Entry 9BLY (electron microscopy, 3.50 A resolution); this record covers chains B and J of the 12 polymer chains in the assembly.

Chain B:
Protein: Cytoplasmic dynein 1 heavy chain 1
Source organism: Homo sapiens
UniProt: Q14204 (DYHC1_HUMAN); residues 1-4646 here = UniProt positions 1-4646
Amino-acid sequence (4646 residues; each row starts with the number of its first residue):
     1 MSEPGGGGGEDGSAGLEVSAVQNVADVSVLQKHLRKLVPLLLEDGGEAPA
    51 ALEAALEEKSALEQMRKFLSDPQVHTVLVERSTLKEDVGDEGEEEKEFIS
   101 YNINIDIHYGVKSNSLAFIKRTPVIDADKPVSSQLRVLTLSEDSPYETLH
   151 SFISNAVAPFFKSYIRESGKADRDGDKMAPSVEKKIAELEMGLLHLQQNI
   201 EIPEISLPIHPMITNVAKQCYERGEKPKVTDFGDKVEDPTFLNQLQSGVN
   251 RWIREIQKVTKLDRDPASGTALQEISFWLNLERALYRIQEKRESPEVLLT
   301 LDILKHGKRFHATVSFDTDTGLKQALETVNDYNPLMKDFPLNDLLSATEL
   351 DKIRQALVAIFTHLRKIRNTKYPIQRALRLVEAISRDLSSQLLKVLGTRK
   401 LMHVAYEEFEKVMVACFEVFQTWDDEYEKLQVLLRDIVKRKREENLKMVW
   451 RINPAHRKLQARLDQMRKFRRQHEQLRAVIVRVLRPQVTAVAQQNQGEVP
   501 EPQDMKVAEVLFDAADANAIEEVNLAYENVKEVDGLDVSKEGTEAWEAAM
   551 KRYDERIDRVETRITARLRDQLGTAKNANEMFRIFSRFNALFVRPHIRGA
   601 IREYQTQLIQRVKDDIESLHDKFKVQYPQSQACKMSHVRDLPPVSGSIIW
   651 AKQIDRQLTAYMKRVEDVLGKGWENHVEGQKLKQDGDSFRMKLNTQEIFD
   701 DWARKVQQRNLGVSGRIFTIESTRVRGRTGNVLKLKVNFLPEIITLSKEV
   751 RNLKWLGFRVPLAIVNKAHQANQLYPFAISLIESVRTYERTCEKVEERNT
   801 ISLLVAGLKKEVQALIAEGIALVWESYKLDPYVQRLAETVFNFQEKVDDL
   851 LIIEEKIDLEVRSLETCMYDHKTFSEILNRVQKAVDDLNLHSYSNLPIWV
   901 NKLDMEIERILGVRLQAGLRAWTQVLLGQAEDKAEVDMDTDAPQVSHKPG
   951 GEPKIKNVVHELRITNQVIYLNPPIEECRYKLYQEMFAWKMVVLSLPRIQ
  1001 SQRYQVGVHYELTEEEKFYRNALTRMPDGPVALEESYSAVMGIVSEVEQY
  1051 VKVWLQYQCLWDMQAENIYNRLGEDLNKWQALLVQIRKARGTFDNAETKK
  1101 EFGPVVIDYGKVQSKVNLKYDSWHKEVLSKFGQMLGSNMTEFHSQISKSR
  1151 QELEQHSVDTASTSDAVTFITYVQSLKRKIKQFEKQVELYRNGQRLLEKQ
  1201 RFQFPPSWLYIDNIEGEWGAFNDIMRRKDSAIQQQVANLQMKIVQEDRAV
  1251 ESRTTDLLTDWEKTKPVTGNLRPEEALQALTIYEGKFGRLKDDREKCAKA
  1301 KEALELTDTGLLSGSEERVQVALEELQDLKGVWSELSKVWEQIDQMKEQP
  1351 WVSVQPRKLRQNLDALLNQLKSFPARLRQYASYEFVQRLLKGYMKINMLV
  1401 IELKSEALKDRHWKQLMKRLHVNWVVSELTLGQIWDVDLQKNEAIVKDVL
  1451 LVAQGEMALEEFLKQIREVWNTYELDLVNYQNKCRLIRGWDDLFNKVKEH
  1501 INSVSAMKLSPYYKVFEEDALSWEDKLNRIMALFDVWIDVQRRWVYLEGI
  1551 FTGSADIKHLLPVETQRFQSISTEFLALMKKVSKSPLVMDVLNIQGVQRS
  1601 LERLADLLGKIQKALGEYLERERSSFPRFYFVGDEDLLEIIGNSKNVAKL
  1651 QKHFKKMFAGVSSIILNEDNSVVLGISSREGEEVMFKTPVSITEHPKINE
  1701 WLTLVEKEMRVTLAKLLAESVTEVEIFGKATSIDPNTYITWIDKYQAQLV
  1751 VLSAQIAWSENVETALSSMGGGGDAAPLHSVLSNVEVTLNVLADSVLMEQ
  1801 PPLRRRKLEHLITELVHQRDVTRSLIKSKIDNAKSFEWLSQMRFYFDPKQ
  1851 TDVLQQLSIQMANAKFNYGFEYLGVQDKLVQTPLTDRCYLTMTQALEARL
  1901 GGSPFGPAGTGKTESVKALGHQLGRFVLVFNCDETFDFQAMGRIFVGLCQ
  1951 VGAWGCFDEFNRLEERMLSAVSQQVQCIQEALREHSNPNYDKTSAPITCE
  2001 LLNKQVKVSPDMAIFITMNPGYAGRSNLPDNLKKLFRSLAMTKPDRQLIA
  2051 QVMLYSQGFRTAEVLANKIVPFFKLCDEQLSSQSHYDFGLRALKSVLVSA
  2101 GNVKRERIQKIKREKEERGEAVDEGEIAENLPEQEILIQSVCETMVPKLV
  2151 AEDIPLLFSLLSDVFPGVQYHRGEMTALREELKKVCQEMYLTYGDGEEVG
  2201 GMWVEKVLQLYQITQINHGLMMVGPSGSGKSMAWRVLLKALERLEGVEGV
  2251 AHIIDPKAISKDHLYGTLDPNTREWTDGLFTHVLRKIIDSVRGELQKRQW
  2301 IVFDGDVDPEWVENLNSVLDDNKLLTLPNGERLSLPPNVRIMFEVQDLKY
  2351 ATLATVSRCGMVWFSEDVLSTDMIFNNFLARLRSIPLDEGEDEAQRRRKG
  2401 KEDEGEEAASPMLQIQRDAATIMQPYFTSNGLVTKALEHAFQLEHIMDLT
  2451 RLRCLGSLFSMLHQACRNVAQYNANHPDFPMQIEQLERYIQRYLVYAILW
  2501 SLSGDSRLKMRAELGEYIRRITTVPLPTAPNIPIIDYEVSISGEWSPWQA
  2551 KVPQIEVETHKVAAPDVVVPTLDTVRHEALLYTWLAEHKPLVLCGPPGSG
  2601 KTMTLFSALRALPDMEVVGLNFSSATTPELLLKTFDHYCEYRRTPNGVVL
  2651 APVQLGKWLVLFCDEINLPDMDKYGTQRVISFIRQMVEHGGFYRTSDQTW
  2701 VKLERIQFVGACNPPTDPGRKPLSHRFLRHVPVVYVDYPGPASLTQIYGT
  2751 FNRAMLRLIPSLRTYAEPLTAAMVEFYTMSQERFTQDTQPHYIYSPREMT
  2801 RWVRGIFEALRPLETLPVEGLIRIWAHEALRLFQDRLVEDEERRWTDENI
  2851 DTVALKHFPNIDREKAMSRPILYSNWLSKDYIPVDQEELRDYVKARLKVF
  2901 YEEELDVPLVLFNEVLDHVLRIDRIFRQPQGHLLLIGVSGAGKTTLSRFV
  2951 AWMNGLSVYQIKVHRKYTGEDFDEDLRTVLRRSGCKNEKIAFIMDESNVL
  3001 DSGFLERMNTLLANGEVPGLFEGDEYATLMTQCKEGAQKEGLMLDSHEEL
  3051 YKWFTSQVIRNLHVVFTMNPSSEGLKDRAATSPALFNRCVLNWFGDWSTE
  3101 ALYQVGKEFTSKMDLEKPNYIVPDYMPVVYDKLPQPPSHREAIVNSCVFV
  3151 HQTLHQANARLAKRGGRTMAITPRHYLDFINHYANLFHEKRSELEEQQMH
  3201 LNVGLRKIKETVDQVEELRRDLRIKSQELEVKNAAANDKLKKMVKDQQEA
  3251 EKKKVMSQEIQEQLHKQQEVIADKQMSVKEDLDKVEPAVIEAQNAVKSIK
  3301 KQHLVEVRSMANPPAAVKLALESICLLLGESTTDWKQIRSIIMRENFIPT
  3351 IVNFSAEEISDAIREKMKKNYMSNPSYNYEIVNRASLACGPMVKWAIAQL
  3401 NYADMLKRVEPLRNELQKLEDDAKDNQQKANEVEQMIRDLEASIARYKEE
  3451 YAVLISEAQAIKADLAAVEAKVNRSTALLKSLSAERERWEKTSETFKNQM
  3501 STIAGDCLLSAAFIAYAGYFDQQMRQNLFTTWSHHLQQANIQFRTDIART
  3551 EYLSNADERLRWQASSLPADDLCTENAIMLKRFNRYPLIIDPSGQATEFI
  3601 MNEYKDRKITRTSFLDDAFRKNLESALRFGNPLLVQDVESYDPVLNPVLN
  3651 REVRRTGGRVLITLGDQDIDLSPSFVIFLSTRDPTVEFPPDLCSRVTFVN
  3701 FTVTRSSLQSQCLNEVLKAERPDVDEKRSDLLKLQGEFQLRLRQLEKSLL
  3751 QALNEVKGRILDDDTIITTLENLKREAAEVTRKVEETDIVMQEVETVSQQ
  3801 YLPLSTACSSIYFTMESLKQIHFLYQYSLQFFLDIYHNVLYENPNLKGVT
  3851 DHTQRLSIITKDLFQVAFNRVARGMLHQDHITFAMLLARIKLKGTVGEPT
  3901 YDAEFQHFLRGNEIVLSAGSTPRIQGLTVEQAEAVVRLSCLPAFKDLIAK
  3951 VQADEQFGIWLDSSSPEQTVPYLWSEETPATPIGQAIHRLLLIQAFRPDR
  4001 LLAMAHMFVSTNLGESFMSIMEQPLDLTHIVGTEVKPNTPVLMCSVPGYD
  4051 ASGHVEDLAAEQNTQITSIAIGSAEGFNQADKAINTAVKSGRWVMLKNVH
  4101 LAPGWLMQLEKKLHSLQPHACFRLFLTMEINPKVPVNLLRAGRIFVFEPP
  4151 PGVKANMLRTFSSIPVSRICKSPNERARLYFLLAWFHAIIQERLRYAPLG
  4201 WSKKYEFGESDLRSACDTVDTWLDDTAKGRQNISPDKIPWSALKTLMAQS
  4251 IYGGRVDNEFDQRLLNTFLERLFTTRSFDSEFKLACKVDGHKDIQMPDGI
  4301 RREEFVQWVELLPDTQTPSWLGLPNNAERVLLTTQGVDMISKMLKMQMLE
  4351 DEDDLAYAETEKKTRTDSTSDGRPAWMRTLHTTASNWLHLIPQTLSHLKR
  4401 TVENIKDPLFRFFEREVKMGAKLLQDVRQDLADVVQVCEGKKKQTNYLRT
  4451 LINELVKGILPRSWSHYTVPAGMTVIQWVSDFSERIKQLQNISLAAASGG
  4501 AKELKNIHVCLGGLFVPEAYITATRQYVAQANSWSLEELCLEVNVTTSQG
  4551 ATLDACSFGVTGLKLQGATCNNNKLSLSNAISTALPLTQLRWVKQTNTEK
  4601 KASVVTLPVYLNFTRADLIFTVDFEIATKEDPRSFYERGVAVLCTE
Disordered / not traced: 1-19, 489-511, 928-952, 1002-1012, 2390-2409, 4348-4373, 4646
Ion coordination: Mg2+ site 1: Thr1913 (together with ADP); Mg2+ site 2: Ser2231, Glu2344 (together with ATP)
Small-molecule neighbours:
  - ADP (adenosine-5'-diphosphate), molecule 1: Leu1879, Val1880, Thr1882, Thr1885, Pro1907, Ala1908, Gly1909, Thr1910, Gly1911, Lys1912, Thr1913, Glu1914, Ile2049, Leu2090, Arg2091, Lys2094, Asp2321, Arg2358
  - ADP, molecule 2: Val2567, Val2568, Val2569, Thr2571, Thr2574, Pro2596, Pro2597, Gly2598, Ser2599, Gly2600, Lys2601, Thr2602, Met2603, Pro2739, Ile2747, Tyr2748, Phe2751, Pro2796, Arg2797, Thr2800
  - ADP, molecule 3: Val2907, Pro2908, Leu2909, Val2910, Phe2912, Val2915, Val2938, Ser2939, Gly2940, Ala2941, Gly2942, Lys2943, Thr2944, Thr2945, Trp3097, Arg3174, Leu3177, Asn3650
  - ATP (adenosine-5'-triphosphate): Leu2191, Thr2192, Trp2203, Pro2225, Ser2226, Gly2227, Ser2228, Gly2229, Lys2230, Ser2231, Met2232, Asp2304, Glu2344, Leu2369, Met2373, Ile2374, Asn2377, Leu2452, Arg2684, Arg2726, Arg2729
Curated features (UniProtKB/Swiss-Prot):
  - binding site (ATP): Gly1906 to Thr1913, Gly2224 to Ser2231, Gly2595 to Thr2602, Gly2937 to Thr2944
  - modified residue: Ser2 (N-acetylserine), Ser70 (Phosphoserine), Lys1125 (N6-acetyllysine), Ser1230 (Phosphoserine), Lys3480 (N6-acetyllysine), Ser4162 (Phosphoserine), Lys4283 (N6-acetyllysine), Thr4366 (Phosphothreonine), Ser4368 (Phosphoserine)

Chain J:
Protein: Dynein light chain 1, cytoplasmic
Source organism: Homo sapiens
UniProt: P63167 (DYL1_HUMAN); residues 1-89 here = UniProt positions 1-89
Amino-acid sequence (89 residues; row label = number of the first residue in the row):
     1 MCDRKAVIKNADMSEEMQQDSVECATQALEKYNIEKDIAAHIKKEFDKKY
    51 NPTWHCIVGRNFGSYVTHETKHFIYFYLGQVAILLFKSG

Chain B / chain J interface:
Residue-residue contacts (27):
  Ile1146(B) - Asp12(J)
  Arg1150(B) - Thr70(J)
  Phe1202(B) - Lys5(J)  hydrogen bond (backbone-side chain)
  Gln1203(B) - Lys5(J)
  Phe1204(B) - Lys5(J)
  Pro1206(B) - Ile8(J)
  Pro1206(B) - Glu15(J)
  Pro1206(B) - Gln19(J)
  Ser1207(B) - Glu15(J)
  Trp1208(B) - Ile8(J)
  Trp1208(B) - Glu15(J)
  Leu1209(B) - Glu15(J)
  Leu1209(B) - Gln18(J)
  Tyr1210(B) - Ala6(J)
  Tyr1210(B) - Val7(J)  hydrophobic
  Tyr1210(B) - Ile8(J)
  Ile1211(B) - Lys9(J)
  Asp1212(B) - Lys9(J)
  Asp1212(B) - Asn10(J)  hydrogen bond
  Asp1212(B) - Ala11(J)
  Asn1213(B) - Ile8(J)  hydrogen bond (side chain-backbone)
  Asn1213(B) - Lys9(J)  hydrogen bond (backbone-backbone)
  Asn1213(B) - Asn10(J)
  Asn1213(B) - Ala11(J)  hydrogen bond (backbone-backbone)
  Asn1213(B) - Gln18(J)  hydrogen bond
  Gly1216(B) - Asn10(J)
  Glu1217(B) - Ala11(J)
Also at the interface, not in a pair above, chain B (17 interface residues in all): Ser1147, Ile1214
Also at the interface, not in a pair above, chain J (13 interface residues in all): Lys71

Overview:
Chain B and chain J form an interface of 17 and 13 residues respectively, with 6 hydrogen bonds. Among the
polar pairs are Phe1202(B)-Lys5(J), Asp1212(B)-Asn10(J) and Asn1213(B)-Ile8(J). Bound to chain B: 3 copies of
ADP and ATP. From UniProt: 32 ATP-binding residues on chain B.
Chain B is Cytoplasmic dynein 1 heavy chain 1 and chain J is Dynein light chain 1, cytoplasmic, both from Homo
sapiens; the structure, Composite structure of full-length human dynein-1 in phi-particle conformation, was
determined by electron microscopy.
